PDB entry 6PBZ | X-ray diffraction, 2.48 A resolution | chains A and D of the 4 polymer chains in the assembly

Chain A (and D):
Molecule: Guanosine-5'-triphosphate, 3'-diphosphate pyrophosphatase
Organism: Escherichia coli (strain K12)
Notes: EC 3.6.1.40; chain D of this document is another copy of the same molecule, construct and numbering; everything in this record applies to it too
Reference sequence: P25552 (GPPA_ECOLI); residues 1-494 here = UniProt positions 1-494
Amino-acid sequence (494 residues; numbered 1 to 494; the number before each row is that of its first residue):
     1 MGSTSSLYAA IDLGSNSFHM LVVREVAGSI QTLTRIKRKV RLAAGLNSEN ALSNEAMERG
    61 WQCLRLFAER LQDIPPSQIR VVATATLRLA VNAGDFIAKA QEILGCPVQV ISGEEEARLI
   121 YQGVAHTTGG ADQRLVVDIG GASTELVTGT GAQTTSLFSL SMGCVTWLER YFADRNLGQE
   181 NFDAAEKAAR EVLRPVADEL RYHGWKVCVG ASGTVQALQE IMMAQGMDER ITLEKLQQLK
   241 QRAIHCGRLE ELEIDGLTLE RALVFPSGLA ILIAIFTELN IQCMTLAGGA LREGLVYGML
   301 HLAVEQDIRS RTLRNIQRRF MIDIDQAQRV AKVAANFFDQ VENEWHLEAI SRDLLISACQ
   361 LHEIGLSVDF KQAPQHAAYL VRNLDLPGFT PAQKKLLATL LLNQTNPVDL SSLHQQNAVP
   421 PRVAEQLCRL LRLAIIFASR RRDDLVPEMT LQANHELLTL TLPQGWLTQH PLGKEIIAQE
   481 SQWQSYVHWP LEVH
Unresolved in the structure: 1-5, 302-305 (chain D: 1-5, 140-144, 170-176, 227-230, 248-261, 302-306)

Interface between chain A and chain D:
Contacting residue pairs (8; chain A residue first):
  His245(A) - Lys39(D)  hydrogen bond (side chain-backbone)
  Cys246(A) - Lys39(D)
  Cys246(A) - Arg41(D)
  Gly247(A) - Arg41(D)
  Arg248(A) - Leu263(D)
  Glu250(A) - Leu263(D)
  Glu251(A) - Asn16(D)  hydrogen bond
  Glu251(A) - Lys39(D)  salt bridge
Other interface residues (no listed pair), chain A (8 interface residues in all): Ile244, Leu259
Other interface residues (no listed pair), chain D (5 interface residues in all): Ala262

Overview:
The interface between chain A and chain D involves 8 residues on one side and 5 on the other; the contacts
include 2 hydrogen bonds and 1 salt bridge. Among the polar pairs are Glu251(A)-Lys39(D), His245(A)-Lys39(D)
and Glu251(A)-Asn16(D).
Both chains are Guanosine-5'-triphosphate, 3'-diphosphate pyrophosphatase (Escherichia coli (strain K12)).
Entry 6PBZ (Crystal structure of Escherichia coli GppA) was determined by X-ray diffraction together with
6PC0, 6PC1 and 6PC3 from the same study.
